7B0U - chains J and 2 of the 60 polymer chains in the assembly; structure by electron microscopy, 3.86 A resolution.

# Chain J (and 2)
Molecule: RsbR protein
Source organism: Listeria innocua serovar 6a (strain ATCC BAA-680 / CLIP 11262)
Notes: chain 2 of this document is another copy of the same molecule, construct and numbering; everything in this record applies to it too
UniProtKB: Q92DC6 (Q92DC6_LISIN); residues 1-278 here = UniProt positions 1-278
Sequence (278 residues; each row starts with the number of its first residue):
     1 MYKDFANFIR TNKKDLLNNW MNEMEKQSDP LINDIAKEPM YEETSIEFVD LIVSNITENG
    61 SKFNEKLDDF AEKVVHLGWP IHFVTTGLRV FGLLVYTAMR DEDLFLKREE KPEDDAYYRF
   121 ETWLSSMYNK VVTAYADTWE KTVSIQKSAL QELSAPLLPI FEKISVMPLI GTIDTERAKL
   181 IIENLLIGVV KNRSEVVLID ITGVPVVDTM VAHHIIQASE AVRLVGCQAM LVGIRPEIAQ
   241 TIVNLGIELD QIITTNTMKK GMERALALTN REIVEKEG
Unresolved in the structure: 275-278
Modified positions: T241 (phosphothreonine; TPO)
From the paper describing this entry:
  - post-translational modification sites: T241
  - contacts within the chain: T209-T241

# How chain J and chain 2 interact
Contacting residue pairs (84; chain J residue first):
  I81(J) - I81(2)  hydrophobic
  I81(J) - V132(2)
  H82(J) - N129(2)
  H82(J) - V132(2)
  H82(J) - T133(2)  hydrogen bond
  T85(J) - Y128(2)
  T85(J) - N129(2)
  T85(J) - V132(2)
  T86(J) - N129(2)  hydrogen bond (backbone-side chain)
  R89(J) - T122(2)
  R89(J) - S125(2)
  R89(J) - S126(2)
  R89(J) - N129(2)
  G92(J) - Y118(2)  hydrogen bond (backbone-side chain)
  L93(J) - Y118(2)  hydrogen bond (backbone-side chain)
  L93(J) - T122(2)
  Y96(J) - D114(2)  hydrogen bond
  Y96(J) - Y117(2)
  Y96(J) - Y118(2)  hydrophobic
  D114(J) - Y96(2)  hydrogen bond
  D114(J) - Y117(2)
  Y117(J) - Y96(2)
  Y117(J) - D114(2)
  Y118(J) - G92(2)  hydrogen bond (side chain-backbone)
  Y118(J) - L93(2)  hydrogen bond (side chain-backbone)
  Y118(J) - Y96(2)  hydrophobic
  E121(J) - E121(2)
  T122(J) - R89(2)
  T122(J) - L93(2)
  S125(J) - R89(2)
  S126(J) - R89(2)
  Y128(J) - T85(2)
  Y128(J) - Y128(2)  hydrophobic
  N129(J) - H82(2)
  N129(J) - T85(2)
  N129(J) - T86(2)  hydrogen bond (side chain-backbone)
  N129(J) - R89(2)
  V132(J) - I81(2)
  V132(J) - H82(2)
  V132(J) - T85(2)
  T133(J) - H82(2)  hydrogen bond
  W139(J) - W139(2)
  W139(J) - E140(2)
  W139(J) - V143(2)  hydrophobic
  E140(J) - W139(2)
  V143(J) - W139(2)  hydrophobic
  V143(J) - V143(2)  hydrophobic
  V143(J) - Q146(2)
  Q146(J) - V143(2)
  Q146(J) - Q146(2)
  Q146(J) - K147(2)
  K147(J) - Q146(2)
  L150(J) - L150(2)  hydrophobic
  E152(J) - I170(2)
  L153(J) - L153(2)
  L153(J) - I170(2)  hydrophobic
  L153(J) - G171(2)
  L153(J) - R177(2)
  P156(J) - I170(2)  hydrophobic
  L158(J) - I170(2)  hydrophobic
  L158(J) - T202(2)
  P159(J) - P168(2)  hydrophobic
  I160(J) - M258(2)
  I160(J) - K259(2)
  F161(J) - K259(2)
  F161(J) - M262(2)  hydrophobic
  E162(J) - K259(2)
  P168(J) - P159(2)  hydrophobic
  P168(J) - P168(2)  hydrophobic
  I170(J) - E152(2)
  I170(J) - L153(2)  hydrophobic
  I170(J) - P156(2)  hydrophobic
  I170(J) - L158(2)  hydrophobic
  G171(J) - L153(2)
  R177(J) - L153(2)
  T202(J) - L158(2)
  M258(J) - I160(2)
  K259(J) - I160(2)
  K259(J) - F161(2)
  K259(J) - E162(2)
  M262(J) - F161(2)  hydrophobic
  I273(J) - I273(2)
  I273(J) - V274(2)
  V274(J) - I273(2)
Other interface residues (no listed pair), chain J (49 interface residues in all): L88, R100, A136, A149, D200, G203
Other interface residues (no listed pair), chain 2 (49 interface residues in all): L88, R100, A136, A149, D200, G203

# Overview
The chain J/chain 2 interface involves 49 residues from each chain; the contacts include 10 hydrogen bonds.
Polar contacts include H82(J)-T133(2), T86(J)-N129(2) and G92(J)-Y118(2). The paper reports a modification
site at T241(J); contacts within the chain involving T241(J) and T209(J).
Both chains are RsbR protein (Listeria innocua serovar 6a (strain ATCC BAA-680 / CLIP 11262)). Entry 7B0U
(Stressosome complex from Listeria innocua) was determined by electron microscopy.
